6G9Q - chains A and B of the 5 polymer chains in the assembly; structure by X-ray diffraction, 1.89 A resolution.

Chain A:
Molecule: H-2 class I histocompatibility antigen, D-B alpha chain
Source organism: Mus musculus
UniProtKB: P01899 (HA11_MOUSE); residues 1-276 here correspond to UniProt positions 25-300 (UniProt number = residue number + 24)
Amino-acid sequence (276 residues; numbered 1 to 276; the number before each row is that of its first residue):
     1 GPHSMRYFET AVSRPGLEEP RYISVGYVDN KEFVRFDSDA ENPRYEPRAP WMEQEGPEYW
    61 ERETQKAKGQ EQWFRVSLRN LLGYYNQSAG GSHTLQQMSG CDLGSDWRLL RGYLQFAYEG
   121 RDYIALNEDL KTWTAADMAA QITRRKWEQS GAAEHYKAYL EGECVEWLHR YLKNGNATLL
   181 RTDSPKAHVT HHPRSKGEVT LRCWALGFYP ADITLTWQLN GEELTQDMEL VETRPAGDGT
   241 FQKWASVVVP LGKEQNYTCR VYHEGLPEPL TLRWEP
Cystine bridges: Cys101-Cys164, Cys203-Cys259

Chain B:
Molecule: Beta-2-microglobulin
Source organism: Mus musculus
UniProtKB: P01887 (B2MG_MOUSE); residues -19 to 99 here correspond to UniProt positions 1-119 (UniProt number = residue number + 20)
Amino-acid sequence (119 residues; numbered -19 to 99; the number before each row is that of its first residue; numbers below 1 keep their minus sign (Met-19 is residue -19)):
   -19 MARSVTLVFL VLVSLTGLMG IQKTPQIQVY SRHPPENGKP NILNCYVTQF HPPHIEIQML
    41 KNGKKIPKVE MSDMSFSKDW SFYILAHTEF TPTETDTYAC RVKHDSMAEP KTVYWDRDM
Not modelled in the structure: -19 to 1
Construct notes: conflict Met-1 (Tyr19 in P01887), Gly0 (Ala20 in P01887); variant Asp85 (Ala105 in P01887)
Cystine bridges: Cys25-Cys80

Interface between chain A and chain B:
Pairs across the interface (50; chain A residue first):
  Phe8(A) - Phe56(B)
  Glu9(A) - Phe56(B)
  Thr10(A) - Phe56(B)
  Thr10(A) - Phe62(B)
  Val12(A) - Pro33(B)  hydrophobic
  Tyr27(A) - Ser55(B)
  Arg35(A) - Asp53(B)
  Arg35(A) - Met54(B)  hydrogen bond (side chain-backbone)
  Arg35(A) - Ser55(B)  hydrogen bond
  Arg48(A) - Asp53(B)  salt bridge
  Thr94(A) - His31(B)
  Thr94(A) - Pro33(B)
  Gln96(A) - His31(B)
  Gln96(A) - Phe56(B)
  Gln96(A) - Trp60(B)  hydrogen bond (side chain-backbone)
  Gln96(A) - Phe62(B)
  Gln97(A) - Phe56(B)
  Gln97(A) - Trp60(B)
  Met98(A) - Phe56(B)  hydrophobic
  Met98(A) - Lys58(B)
  Met98(A) - Trp60(B)  hydrophobic
  Gln115(A) - Trp60(B)
  Phe116(A) - Trp60(B)
  Ala117(A) - Trp60(B)
  Glu119(A) - His31(B)
  Gly120(A) - His31(B)  hydrogen bond (backbone-side chain)
  Asp122(A) - Trp60(B)  hydrogen bond
  His192(A) - Asp98(B)  salt bridge
  Arg202(A) - Asp98(B)  hydrogen bond (side chain-backbone)
  Arg202(A) - Met99(B)
  Trp204(A) - Asp98(B)
  Trp204(A) - Met99(B)
  Val231(A) - Gln8(B)
  Glu232(A) - Gln8(B)
  Glu232(A) - Thr28(B)  hydrogen bond
  Glu232(A) - Gln29(B)  hydrogen bond
  Thr233(A) - Tyr26(B)
  Arg234(A) - Gln8(B)
  Arg234(A) - Tyr10(B)
  Arg234(A) - Met99(B)  hydrogen bond (side chain-backbone)
  Pro235(A) - Tyr10(B)  hydrogen bond (backbone-side chain)
  Pro235(A) - Asn24(B)
  Pro235(A) - Tyr26(B)
  Ala236(A) - Arg12(B)  hydrogen bond (backbone-side chain)
  Ala236(A) - Asn24(B)  hydrogen bond (backbone-side chain)
  Gly237(A) - Arg12(B)  hydrogen bond (backbone-side chain)
  Gln242(A) - Tyr10(B)
  Gln242(A) - Ser11(B)  hydrogen bond (side chain-backbone)
  Gln242(A) - Arg12(B)  hydrogen bond (side chain-backbone)
  Trp244(A) - Met99(B)  hydrogen bond (side chain-backbone)
Also at the interface, not in a pair above, chain A (32 interface residues in all): Glu32, Glu229, Asp238
Also at the interface, not in a pair above, chain B (25 interface residues in all): His13, Pro32, Ser57, Tyr63, Leu65, Arg97

In short:
The interface between chain A and chain B involves 32 residues on one side and 25 on the other, with 16
hydrogen bonds and 2 salt bridges. Polar pairs include Arg48(A)-Asp53(B), His192(A)-Asp98(B) and
Arg35(A)-Met54(B).
Here chain A is H-2 class I histocompatibility antigen, D-B alpha chain and chain B is Beta-2-microglobulin,
both from Mus musculus. Entry 6G9Q (Ternary complex of P14 TCR with murine MHC class I H-2 Db in complex with
self-antigen ...) was determined by X-ray diffraction.
